Entry 8VSO (X-ray diffraction, 1.50 A resolution); this record covers chains B and P.

# Chain B
Protein: 14-3-3 protein sigma
Source organism: Homo sapiens
Reference sequence: P31947 (1433S_HUMAN); numbering as in UniProt (aligned over 1-231)
Chain sequence (236 residues; row label = number of the first residue in the row; numbers below 1 keep their minus sign (Gly-4 is residue -4)):
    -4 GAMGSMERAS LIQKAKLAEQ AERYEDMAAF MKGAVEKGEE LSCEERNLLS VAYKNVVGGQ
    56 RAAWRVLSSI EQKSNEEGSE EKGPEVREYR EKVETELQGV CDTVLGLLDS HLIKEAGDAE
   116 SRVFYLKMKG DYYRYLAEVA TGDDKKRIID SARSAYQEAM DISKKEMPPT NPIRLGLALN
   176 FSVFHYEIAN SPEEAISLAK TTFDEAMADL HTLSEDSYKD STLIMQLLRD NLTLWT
Not modelled in the structure: 72-73
Construct notes: expression tag (-4 to 0)
Covalently attached groups: compound WQN linked to Cys38
Metal / ion sites: Mg2+ site 1: Glu35, Glu110, Glu188; Mg2+ site 2 near Glu89 (its only coordinating residue here)
Ligand contacts: WQN (1-[8-(4-bromophenyl)sulfonyl-5-oxa-2,8-diazaspiro[3.5]nonan-2-yl]-2-chloranyl-ethanone): Arg41, Asn42, Ser45, Glu115, Phe119, Lys122, Pro167, Ile168, Gly171, Leu218, Ile219
Curated features (UniProtKB/Swiss-Prot):
  - site (Interaction with phosphoserine on interacting protein): Arg56, Arg129
  - modified residue (Phosphoserine): Ser5, Ser74

# Chain P
Protein: Serine/threonine-protein kinase B-raf phosphopeptide
Notes: EC 2.7.11.1; fragment: residues 361-369 (Uniprot numbering)
Reference sequence: P15056 (BRAF_HUMAN); residues 255-263 here correspond to UniProt positions 361-369 (UniProt number = residue number + 106)
Chain sequence (9 residues; numbered 255 to 263; the number before each row is that of its first residue):
   255 DRSSSAPNV
Modified residues: Ser259 (phosphoserine; SEP)
Ligand contacts: WQN (1-[8-(4-bromophenyl)sulfonyl-5-oxa-2,8-diazaspiro[3.5]nonan-2-yl]-2-chloranyl-ethanone): Ala260, Pro261, Val263
Curated features (UniProtKB/Swiss-Prot):
  - modified residue: Ser259 (Phosphoserine)

# Interface between chain B and chain P
Contacting residue pairs - 27 pairs, chain B then chain P:
  Asn42(B) - Val263(P)  hydrogen bond (side chain-backbone)
  Val46(B) - Asn262(P)
  Val46(B) - Val263(P)
  Lys49(B) - Ser259(P)
  Lys49(B) - Ala260(P)
  Lys49(B) - Asn262(P)
  Asn50(B) - Asn262(P)  hydrogen bond
  Arg56(B) - Ser259(P)
  Arg60(B) - Arg256(P)
  Arg129(B) - Ser259(P)
  Tyr130(B) - Ser259(P)
  Leu174(B) - Ser258(P)
  Leu174(B) - Ser259(P)
  Leu174(B) - Ala260(P)
  Asn175(B) - Ser259(P)
  Asn175(B) - Ala260(P)  hydrogen bond (side chain-backbone)
  Val178(B) - Ser257(P)
  Val178(B) - Ser258(P)
  Tyr181(B) - Ser257(P)
  Glu182(B) - Ser257(P)  hydrogen bond
  Leu222(B) - Pro261(P)
  Asn226(B) - Ser257(P)
  Asn226(B) - Ser258(P)  hydrogen bond (side chain-backbone)
  Leu229(B) - Asp255(P)
  Leu229(B) - Arg256(P)
  Leu229(B) - Ser257(P)
  Trp230(B) - Ser257(P)  hydrogen bond
Other interface residues (no listed pair), chain B (19 interface residues in all): Ser45, Gly171

# In short
19 residues of chain B and 9 residues of chain P are in contact; the contacts include 6 hydrogen bonds. Polar
pairs include Asn42(B)-Val263(P), Asn50(B)-Asn262(P) and Asn175(B)-Ala260(P). Chain P binds compound WQN.
Compound WQN is covalently linked to Cys38(B).
Here chain B is 14-3-3 protein sigma (Homo sapiens) and chain P is Serine/threonine-protein kinase B-raf
phosphopeptide. Entry 8VSO (Ternary structure of 14-3-3 sigma, BRAF phosphopeptide (pS365) and compound 78
(1124378)) was determined by X-ray diffraction.
